PDB entry 3CD6 | X-ray diffraction, 2.75 A resolution | chains 3 and 0 of the 32 polymer chains in the assembly

Chain 3:
Molecule: 50S ribosomal protein L44E
From: Haloarcula marismortui
UniProtKB: P32411 (RL44_HALMA); residues 1-92 here = UniProt positions 1-92
Chain sequence (92 residues; numbered 1 to 92; the number before each row is that of its first residue):
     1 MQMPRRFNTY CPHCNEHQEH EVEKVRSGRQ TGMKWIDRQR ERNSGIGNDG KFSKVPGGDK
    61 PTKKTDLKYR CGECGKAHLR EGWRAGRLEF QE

Chain 0:
Molecule: 23S ribosomal RNA
From: Haloarcula marismortui
Notes: engineered mutation(s): G2099A, G2616A
Sequence (2923 nucleotides; numbered 1 to 2923; the number before each row is that of its first residue):
     1 GUUGGCUACU AUGCCAGCUG GUGGAUUGCU CGGCUCAGGC GCUGAUGAAG GACGUGCCAA
    61 GCUGCGAUAA GCUGUGGGGA GCCGCACGGA GGCGAAGAAC CACAGAUUUC CGAAUGAGAA
   121 UCUCUCUAAC AAUUGCUUCG CGCAAUGAGG AACCCCGAGA ACUGAAACAU CUCAGUAUCG
   181 GGAGGAACAG AAAACGCAAC GUGAUGUCGU UAGUAACCGC GAGUGAACGC GAUACAGCCC
   241 AAACCGAAGC CCUCACGGGC AAUGUGGUGU CAGGGCUACC UCUCAUCAGC CGACCGUCUU
   301 CACGAAGUCU CUUGGAAUAG AGCGUGAUAC AGGGUGACAA CCCCGUACUG AAGACCAGUA
   361 CGCUGUGCGG UAGUGCCAGA GUAGCGGGGG UUGGAUAUCC CUCGCGAAUA ACGCAGGCAU
   421 CGACUGCGAA GGCUAAACAC AACCUGAGAC CGAUAGUGAA CAAGUAGUGU GAACGAACGC
   481 UGCAAAGUAC CCUCAGAAGG GAGGCGAAAU AGAGCAUGAA AUCAGUUGGC GAUCGAGCGA
   541 CAGGGCAUAC AAGGUCCCUU GACGAAUGAC CGAGACGCGA GUCUCCAGUA AGACUCACGG
   601 GAAGCCGAUG UUCUGUCGUA CGUUUUGAAA AACGAGCCAG GGAGUGUGUC UGUAUGGCAA
   661 GUCUAACCGG AGUAUCCGGG GAGGCACAGG GAAACCGACA UGGCCGCAGG GCUUUGCCCG
   721 AGGGCCGCCG UCUUCAAGGG CGGGGAGCCA UGUGGACACG ACCCGAAUCC GGACGAUCUA
   781 CGCAUGGACA AGAUGAAGCG UGCCGAAAGG CACGUGGAAG UCUGUUAGAG UUGGUGUCCU
   841 ACAAUACCCU CUCGUGAUCU AUGUGUAGGG GUGAAAGGCC CAUCGAGUCC GGCAACAGCU
   901 GGUUCCAAUC GAAACAUGUC GAAGCAUGAC CUCCGCCGAG GUAGUCUGUG AGGUAGAGCG
   961 ACCGAUUGGU GUGUCCGCCU CCGAGAGGAG UCGGCACACC UGUCAAACUC CAAACUUACA
  1021 GACGCUGUUU GACGCGGGGA UUCCGGUGCG CGGGGUAAGC CUGUGUACCA GGAGGGGAAC
  1081 AACCCAGAGA UAGGUUAAGG UCCCCAAGUG UGGAUUAAGU GUAAUCCUCU GAAGGUGGUC
  1141 UCGAGCCCUA GACAGCCGGG AGGUGAGCUU AGAAGCAGCU ACCCUCUAAG AAAAGCGUAA
  1201 CAGCUUACCG GCCGAGGUUU GAGGCGCCCA AAAUGAUCGG GACUCAAAUC CACCACCGAG
  1261 ACCUGUCCGU ACCACUCAUA CUGGUAAUCG AGUAGAUUGG CGCUCUAAUU GGAUGGAAGC
  1321 AGGGGCGAGA GCUCCUGUGG ACCGAUUAGU GACGAAAAUC CUGGCCAUAG UAGCAGCGAU
  1381 AGUCGGGUGA GAACCCCGAC GGCCUAAUGG AUAAGGGUUC CUCAGCACUG CUGAUCAGCU
  1441 GAGGGUUAGC CGGUCCUAAG UCUCACCGCA ACUCGACUGA GACGAAAUGG GAAACAGGUU
  1501 AAUAUUCCUG UGCCAUCAUG CAGUGAAAGU UGACGCCCUG GGGUCGAUCA CGCCGGGCAU
  1561 UCGCCCGGUC GAACCGUCCA ACUCCGUGGA AGCCGUAAUG GCAGGAAGCG GACGAACGGC
  1621 GGCAUAGGGA AACGUGAUUC AACCUGGGGC CCAUGAAAAG ACGAGCAUGA UGUCCGUACC
  1681 GAGAACCGAC ACAGGUGUCC AUGGCGGCGA AAGCCAAGGC CUGUCGGGAG CAACCAACGU
  1741 UAGGGAAUUC GGCAAGUUAG UCCCGUACCU UCGGAAGAAG GGAUGCCUGC UCCGGAACGG
  1801 AGCAGGUCGC AGUGACUCGG AAGCUCGGAC UGUCUAGUAA CAACAUAGGU GACCGCAAAU
  1861 CCGCAAGGAC UCGUACGGUC ACUGAAUCCU GCCCAGUGCA GGUAUCUGAA CACCUCGUAC
  1921 AAGAGGACGA AGGACCUGUC AACGGCGGGG GUAACUAUGA CCCUCUUAAG GUAGCGUAGU
  1981 ACCUUGCCGC AUCAGUAGCG GCUUGCAUGA AUGGAUUAAC CAGAGCUUCA CUGUCCCAAC
  2041 GUUGGGCCCG GUGAACUGUA CAUUCCAGUG CGGAGUCUGG AGACACCCAG GGGGAAGCAA
  2101 AGACCCUAUG GAGCUUUACU GCAGGCUGUC GCUGAGACGU GGUCGCCGAU GUGCAGCAUA
  2161 GGUAGGAGUC GUUACAGAGG UACCCGCGCU AGCGGGCCAC CCAGACAACA GUGAAAUACU
  2221 ACCCGUCGGU GACUGCGACU CUCACUCCGG GAGGAGGACA CCGAUAGCCG GGCAGUUUGA
  2281 CUGGGGCGGU ACGCGCUCGA AAAGAUAUCG AGCGCGCCCU AUGGUCAUCU CAGCCGGGAC
  2341 AGAGACCCGG CGAAGAGUGC AAGAGCAAAA GAUGACUUGA CAGUGUUCUU CCCAACGAGG
  2401 AACGCUGACG CGAAAGCGUG GUCUAGCGAA CCAAUUAGCC UGCUUGAUGC GGGCAAUUGA
  2461 UGACAGAAAA GCUACCCUAG GGAUAACAGA GUCGUCACUC GCAAGAGCAC AUAUCGACCG
  2521 AGUGGCUUGC UACCUCGAUG UCGGUUCCCU CCAUCCUGCC CGUGCAGAAG CGGGCAAGGG
  2581 UGAGGUUGUU CGCCUAUUAA AGGAGGUCGU GAGCUAGGUU UAGACCGUCG UGAGACAGGU
  2641 CGGCUGCUAU CUACUGGGUG UGUAAUGGUG UCUGACAAGA ACGACCGUAU AGUACGAGAG
  2701 GAACUACGGU UGGUGGCCAC UGGUGUACCG GUUGUUCGAG AGAGCACGUG CCGGGUAGCC
  2761 ACGCCACACG GGGUAAGAGC UGAACGCAUC UAAGCUCGAA ACCCACUUGG AAAAGAGACA
  2821 CCGCCGAGGU CCCGCGUACA AGACGCGGUC GAUAGACUCG GGGUGUGCGC GUCGAGGUAA
  2881 CGAGACGUUA AGCCCACGAG CACUAACAGA CCAAAGCCAU CAU
Disordered / not traced: 1-9, 126-127, 715, 971-998, 1560, 1952-1963, 2137-2236, 2339-2343, 2665-2666, 2915-2923
Modified positions: 1MA (6-hydro-1-methyladenosine-5'-monophosphate) at position 628, OMU (o2'-methyluridine 5'-monophosphate) at position 2587, OMG (o2'-methylguanosine-5'-monophosphate) at position 2588, UR3 (3-methyluridine-5'-monophoshate) at position 2619, PSU (pseudouridine-5'-monophosphate) at position 2621
Bound ions: Na+ site 1 near U12 (its only coordinating residue here); Mg2+ site 1 near G28 (its only coordinating residue here); Na+ site 2: C40, G41, C443; Na+ site 3: G56, A59, G61; Sr2+ site 1 near A86 (its only coordinating residue here); Na+ site 4 near U107 (its only coordinating residue here); Mg2+ site 2 near U115 (its only coordinating residue here); Na+ site 5: C130, U146; Na+ site 6: C141, G142; Sr2+ site 2: G147 (shared with 1 residue of chain M); Mg2+ site 3: C162, U2276; K+ site 1: C162, U163, U172; 57 more Na+ sites not listed; 66 more Mg2+ sites not listed; 43 more Sr2+ sites not listed; 1 more K+ sites not listed

Chain 3 / chain 0 interface:
Contacting residue pairs (113; chain 3 residue first):
  Met1(3) - C2319(0)  hydrogen bond to the phosphate
  Met1(3) - U2320(0)  phosphate contact
  Gln2(3) - U2320(0)  hydrogen bond to the phosphate
  Met3(3) - U2320(0)  base contact
  Pro4(3) - U2320(0)  sugar contact
  Phe7(3) - U2378(0)  sugar contact
  Phe7(3) - G2379(0)  phosphate contact
  Asn8(3) - U2378(0)  phosphate contact
  Asn8(3) - G2379(0)  phosphate contact
  Thr9(3) - C2381(0)  sugar contact
  Tyr10(3) - C2381(0)  sugar contact
  Tyr10(3) - A2382(0)  sugar contact
  Tyr10(3) - G2407(0)  hydrogen bond to the sugar
  Tyr10(3) - A2408(0)  sugar contact
  Pro12(3) - A2382(0)  sugar contact
  His13(3) - A2437(0)  sugar contact
  Asn15(3) - G2407(0)  hydrogen bond to the sugar
  Asn15(3) - A2408(0)  sugar contact
  Glu16(3) - A2408(0)  sugar contact
  Glu16(3) - C2409(0)  phosphate contact
  His17(3) - A2408(0)  hydrogen bond to the sugar
  His17(3) - C2409(0)  hydrogen bond to the sugar
  Val25(3) - U2435(0)  sugar contact
  Ser27(3) - A2434(0)  sugar contact
  Gly28(3) - A2434(0)  phosphate contact
  Gly28(3) - U2435(0)  phosphate contact
  Arg29(3) - A1924(0)  hydrogen bond to the phosphate
  Arg29(3) - G1925(0)  salt bridge to the phosphate
  Gln30(3) - A1924(0)  phosphate contact
  Gln30(3) - A2433(0)  hydrogen bond to the phosphate
  Gln30(3) - A2434(0)  hydrogen bond to the phosphate
  Thr31(3) - G1923(0)  hydrogen bond to the sugar
  Thr31(3) - A1924(0)  phosphate contact
  Thr31(3) - G2451(0)  phosphate contact
  Gly32(3) - G1923(0)  sugar contact
  Met33(3) - A1922(0)  sugar contact
  Met33(3) - G1923(0)  sugar contact
  Met33(3) - C2450(0)  phosphate contact
  Met33(3) - G2451(0)  phosphate contact
  Lys34(3) - G2451(0)  phosphate contact
  Lys34(3) - G2452(0)  salt bridge to the phosphate
  Trp35(3) - C218(0)  phosphate contact
  Trp35(3) - C220(0)  base contact
  Trp35(3) - U396(0)  phosphate contact
  Trp35(3) - C2432(0)  phosphate contact
  Trp35(3) - G2452(0)  phosphate contact
  Ile36(3) - C2432(0)  phosphate contact
  Ile36(3) - A2433(0)  phosphate contact
  Arg38(3) - U396(0)  salt bridge to the phosphate
  Arg38(3) - G2451(0)  sugar contact
  Gln39(3) - C218(0)  hydrogen bond to the phosphate
  Gln39(3) - G219(0)  phosphate contact
  Arg42(3) - A395(0)  hydrogen bond to the phosphate
  Arg42(3) - U396(0)  salt bridge to the phosphate
  Asn43(3) - C218(0)  phosphate contact
  Asn43(3) - G219(0)  phosphate contact
  Ser44(3) - G390(0)  phosphate contact
  Gly45(3) - G390(0)  phosphate contact
  Ile46(3) - G389(0)  phosphate contact
  Ile46(3) - G390(0)  hydrogen bond to the phosphate
  Gly47(3) - G2121(0)  sugar contact
  Asn48(3) - A169(0)  hydrogen bond to the sugar
  Asn48(3) - U170(0)  sugar contact
  Asn48(3) - U2120(0)  hydrogen bond to the sugar
  Asn48(3) - A2468(0)  base contact
  Asp49(3) - U170(0)  hydrogen bond to the sugar
  Gly50(3) - U170(0)  sugar contact
  Gly50(3) - A2468(0)  hydrogen bond to the base
  Lys51(3) - G219(0)  phosphate contact
  Lys51(3) - C220(0)  phosphate contact
  Lys51(3) - C2431(0)  sugar contact
  Ser53(3) - A2468(0)  base contact
  Lys54(3) - A2468(0)  salt bridge to the phosphate
  Gly58(3) - A2460(0)  sugar contact
  Asp59(3) - A2460(0)  sugar contact
  Asp59(3) - U2461(0)  phosphate contact
  Lys60(3) - C2427(0)  base contact
  Lys60(3) - G2428(0)  hydrogen bond to the base
  Lys60(3) - A2460(0)  hydrogen bond to the phosphate
  Lys60(3) - U2461(0)  salt bridge to the phosphate
  Lys60(3) - G2462(0)  hydrogen bond to the base
  Pro61(3) - G2316(0)  sugar contact
  Pro61(3) - G2462(0)  base contact
  Thr62(3) - C2317(0)  hydrogen bond to the phosphate
  Lys63(3) - G2459(0)  hydrogen bond to the phosphate
  Lys63(3) - A2460(0)  salt bridge to the phosphate
  Lys64(3) - U2458(0)  salt bridge to the phosphate
  Lys64(3) - G2459(0)  salt bridge to the phosphate
  Thr65(3) - U2458(0)  sugar contact
  Asp66(3) - U2458(0)  sugar contact
  Lys68(3) - U2435(0)  hydrogen bond to the phosphate
  Lys68(3) - U2436(0)  salt bridge to the phosphate
  Ala77(3) - U2436(0)  hydrogen bond to the sugar
  Leu79(3) - U2435(0)  base contact
  Leu79(3) - A2456(0)  base contact
  Leu79(3) - U2457(0)  sugar contact
  Arg80(3) - C2381(0)  hydrogen bond to the phosphate
  Arg80(3) - A2382(0)  salt bridge to the phosphate
  Arg80(3) - U2457(0)  hydrogen bond to the sugar
  Glu81(3) - U2457(0)  phosphate contact
  Glu81(3) - U2458(0)  phosphate contact
  Gly82(3) - U2457(0)  phosphate contact
  Gly82(3) - U2458(0)  hydrogen bond to the phosphate
  Trp83(3) - A2380(0)  base contact
  Arg84(3) - C2317(0)  salt bridge to the phosphate
  Arg84(3) - C2318(0)  phosphate contact
  Arg84(3) - G2426(0)  phosphate contact
  Arg84(3) - C2427(0)  salt bridge to the phosphate
  Arg84(3) - G2428(0)  salt bridge to the phosphate
  Ala85(3) - C2318(0)  phosphate contact
  Gly86(3) - C2318(0)  hydrogen bond to the phosphate
  Gln91(3) - U2320(0)  hydrogen bond to the sugar
  Gln91(3) - A2321(0)  hydrogen bond to the phosphate
Also at the interface, not in a pair above, chain 3 (59 interface residues in all): Phe52
Also at the interface, not in a pair above, chain 0 (51 interface residues in all): C2122

Overview:
Chain 3 and chain 0 form an interface of 59 and 51 residues respectively, with 30 hydrogen bonds and 14 salt
bridges. Among the polar pairs are Gly50(3)-A2468(0), Lys60(3)-G2428(0) and Lys60(3)-G2462(0). The Na+ site 2
is built by C40(0), G41(0) and C443(0).
Here chain 3 is 50S ribosomal protein L44E and chain 0 is 23S ribosomal RNA, both from Haloarcula marismortui.
Entry 3CD6 (Co-cystal of large Ribosomal Subunit mutant G2616A with CC-Puromycin) was determined by X-ray
diffraction, deposited together with 3CC2, 3CC4, 3CC7, 3CCE, 3CCJ, 3CCL and 6 further entries.
